Entry 7S6R (X-ray diffraction, 1.89 A resolution); this record covers chains E and F of the 8 polymer chains in the assembly.

Chain E:
Molecule: Methane monooxygenase component A alpha chain
Organism: Methylosinus trichosporium OB3b
Notes: EC 1.-.-.-
Reference sequence: A0A2D2D5X0 (A0A2D2D5X0_METTR); residues 12-526 here = UniProt positions 12-526
Chain sequence (515 residues; each row starts with the number of its first residue):
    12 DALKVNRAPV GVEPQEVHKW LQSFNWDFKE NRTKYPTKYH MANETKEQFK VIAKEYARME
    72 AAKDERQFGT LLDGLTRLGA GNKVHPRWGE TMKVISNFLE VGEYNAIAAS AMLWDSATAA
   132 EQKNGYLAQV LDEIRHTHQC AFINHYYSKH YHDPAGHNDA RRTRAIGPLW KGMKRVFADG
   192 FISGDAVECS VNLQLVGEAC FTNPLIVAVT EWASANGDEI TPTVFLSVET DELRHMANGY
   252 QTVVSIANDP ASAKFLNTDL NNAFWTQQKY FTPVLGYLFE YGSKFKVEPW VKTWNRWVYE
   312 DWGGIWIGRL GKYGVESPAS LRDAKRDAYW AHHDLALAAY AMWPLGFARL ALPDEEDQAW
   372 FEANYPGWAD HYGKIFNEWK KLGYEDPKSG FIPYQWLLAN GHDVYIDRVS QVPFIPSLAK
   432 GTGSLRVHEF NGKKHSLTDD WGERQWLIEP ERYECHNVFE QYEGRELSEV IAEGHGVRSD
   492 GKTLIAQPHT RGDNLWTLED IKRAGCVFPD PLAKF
Ion coordination: Fe ion site 1: Glu114, Glu144, His147 (together with benzoic acid); Fe ion site 2: Glu144, Glu209, Glu243, His246 (together with benzoic acid)
Residues lining bound ligands: benzoic acid (BEZ): Leu110, Glu114, Ala117, Glu144, His147, Phe188, Phe192, Leu204, Gly208, Glu209, Thr213, Leu216, Glu243, His246

Chain F:
Molecule: Methane monooxygenase beta chain
Organism: Methylosinus trichosporium OB3b
Reference sequence: A0A2D2D5X7 (A0A2D2D5X7_METTR); residue numbers follow UniProt; this construct covers 4-395
Chain sequence (392 residues; each row starts with the number of its first residue):
     4 PQSSQVTKRG LTDPERAAII AAAVPDHALD TQRKYHYFIQ PRWKRLSEYE QLSCYAQPNP
    64 DWIAGGLDWG DWTQKFHGGR PSWGNESTEL RTTDWYRHRD PARRWHHPYV KDKSEEARYT
   124 QRFLAAYSSE GSIRTIDPYW RDEILNKYFG ALLYSEYGLF NAHSSVGRDC LSDTIRQTAV
   184 FAALDKVDNA QMIQMERLFI AKLVPGFDAS TDVPKKIWTT DPIYSGARAT VQEIWQGVQD
   244 WNEILWAGHA VYDATFGQFA RREFFQRLAT VYGDTLTPFF TAQSQTYFQT TRGAIDDLFV
   304 YCLANDSEFG AHNRTFLNAW TEHYLASSVA ALKDFVGLYA KVEKVAGATD RAGVSEALQR
   364 VFGDWKIDYA DKIGFRVDVD QKVDAVLAGY KN

Interface between chain E and chain F:
Residue-residue contacts - 265 pairs, chain E then chain F:
  Asp12(E) with Arg137(F)
  Ala13(E) with Arg137(F)
  Leu14(E) with Arg137(F), hydrogen bond (backbone-side chain)
  Val16(E) with Gly134(F); Ile136(F), hydrophobic; Arg137(F); Leu206(F)
  Asn17(E) with Ser131(F)
  Arg18(E) with Ser131(F); Ser132(F); Gly134(F)
  Ala19(E) with Ser131(F), hydrogen bond (backbone-side chain)
  Pro20(E) with Ala128(F); Ser131(F); Ser132(F)
  Val21(E) with Leu127(F); Ala128(F), hydrogen bond (backbone-backbone); Ser131(F), hydrogen bond (backbone-side chain); Phe202(F); Lys205(F)
  Gly22(E) with Gln124(F); Lys205(F), hydrogen bond (backbone-side chain)
  Val23(E) with Gln124(F), hydrogen bond (backbone-side chain); Met198(F); Phe202(F), hydrophobic
  Glu27(E) with Leu201(F); Lys205(F), salt bridge
  Val28(E) with Gln194(F); Met198(F), hydrophobic; Leu201(F), hydrophobic
  Trp31(E) with Gln197(F); Leu201(F); Ser213(F); Thr214(F)
  Leu32(E) with Gln194(F)
  Ser34(E) with Tyr157(F), hydrogen bond (backbone-side chain); Thr214(F), hydrogen bond; Lys218(F), hydrogen bond (backbone-side chain)
  Phe35(E) with Leu156(F), hydrophobic; Tyr157(F); Tyr160(F); Gln197(F)
  Asn36(E) with Tyr160(F); Lys218(F), hydrogen bond (backbone-side chain); Trp238(F)
  Trp37(E) with Tyr157(F); Gly161(F); Trp221(F); Thr222(F); Arg231(F); Gln235(F), hydrogen bond; Trp238(F), hydrophobic
  Phe39(E) with Gln235(F); Trp238(F), hydrophobic; Gln239(F)
  Glu41(E) with Gln239(F)
  Asn42(E) with Trp238(F); Gln239(F), hydrogen bond
  Arg43(E) with Gln239(F), hydrogen bond (backbone-side chain)
  Lys45(E) with Ser168(F), hydrogen bond; Trp238(F), hydrogen bond (side chain-backbone); Gln239(F); Val241(F), hydrogen bond (side chain-backbone); Gln242(F); Ile247(F)
  Tyr46(E) with Ser168(F), hydrogen bond (side chain-backbone); Arg171(F); Asp172(F), hydrogen bond; Gln242(F)
  Ile63(E) with Gln194(F)
  Ala64(E) with Lys116(F); Leu187(F), hydrophobic; Asp191(F); Gln194(F), hydrogen bond (backbone-side chain)
  Lys65(E) with Lys116(F); Glu119(F); Ala120(F); Asp191(F), salt bridge; Met195(F), hydrogen bond; Gln286(F), hydrogen bond; Tyr290(F), hydrogen bond
  Tyr67(E) with His109(F), hydrogen bond; Val113(F), hydrophobic
  Ala68(E) with Val113(F); Lys116(F); Ser117(F)
  Arg69(E) with Ser117(F); Arg121(F)
  Ala72(E) with Val113(F); Ser117(F)
  Asp75(E) with His110(F), salt bridge; Val113(F)
  Glu76(E) with Lys114(F), salt bridge
  Phe79(E) with Trp108(F), hydrophobic; His110(F)
  Asn93(E) with Val27(F)
  Lys94(E) with Leu14(F); Ile23(F)
  Val95(E) with Ile23(F); Val27(F)
  His96(E) with Ile23(F); Ala26(F)
  Pro97(E) with Ala26(F); Val27(F), hydrophobic
  Glu111(E) with Tyr38(F), hydrogen bond; Ala59(F)
  Val112(E) with Pro61(F), hydrophobic
  Tyr115(E) with Ala59(F), hydrophobic; Gln60(F), hydrogen bond; Trp86(F), hydrophobic; Ser175(F); Asp176(F), hydrogen bond (side chain-backbone); Arg179(F), hydrogen bond
  Asn116(E) with Trp86(F)
  Ile118(E) with Arg179(F)
  Ala119(E) with Gly170(F); Arg171(F)
  Ala122(E) with Ser167(F); Gly170(F); Arg171(F)
  Met123(E) with Phe79(F), hydrophobic; Arg171(F), hydrogen bond
  Trp125(E) with Phe163(F), hydrophobic; Asn164(F), hydrogen bond; His166(F); Ser167(F); Ala186(F), hydrophobic
  Asp126(E) with Ser167(F), hydrogen bond; Ser168(F)
  Ala131(E) with Tyr160(F)
  Lys134(E) with Phe163(F); Asn164(F)
  Asn135(E) with Gln194(F), hydrogen bond
  Leu138(E) with Phe163(F), hydrophobic; Leu187(F), hydrophobic; Val190(F), hydrophobic
  Val141(E) with Val183(F), hydrophobic
  Leu142(E) with His109(F), hydrogen bond (backbone-side chain); Val183(F), hydrophobic; Phe184(F), hydrophobic; Leu187(F), hydrophobic
  Ile145(E) with Val183(F), hydrophobic
  Arg146(E) with His109(F)
  Thr148(E) with Ala59(F)
  His149(E) with Leu55(F); Ser56(F); Trp108(F); His109(F), hydrogen bond (side chain-backbone); Gln180(F), hydrogen bond
  Ala152(E) with Tyr38(F); Leu55(F)
  Phe153(E) with Leu55(F)
  Asn155(E) with Tyr38(F)
  His156(E) with Tyr38(F); Glu51(F), salt bridge; Gln54(F)
  Ser159(E) with Arg36(F), hydrogen bond (backbone-side chain); Tyr38(F)
  Lys160(E) with Arg36(F), hydrogen bond (backbone-side chain)
  His161(E) with Arg36(F)
  Tyr162(E) with Arg36(F), hydrogen bond (backbone-side chain)
  His163(E) with Val27(F); Pro28(F); Ala31(F); Leu32(F), hydrogen bond (backbone-backbone)
  Asp164(E) with Leu32(F)
  Pro165(E) with Asp33(F); Gln35(F); Arg36(F)
  Ala166(E) with Asp33(F)
  His168(E) with Tyr38(F)
  Asn169(E) with Gln35(F), hydrogen bond (side chain-backbone); Lys37(F); Tyr38(F); His39(F), hydrogen bond (backbone-backbone); Tyr40(F)
  Asp170(E) with His39(F); Tyr40(F), hydrogen bond; Phe41(F)
  Ala171(E) with His39(F), hydrogen bond (backbone-side chain)
  Arg172(E) with Tyr38(F), hydrogen bond; His39(F), hydrogen bond (backbone-side chain); Gln54(F), hydrogen bond (side chain-backbone); Leu55(F), hydrogen bond (side chain-backbone); Ser56(F); Cys57(F), hydrogen bond (side chain-backbone); Tyr58(F); Ala59(F)
  Arg173(E) with Tyr40(F), hydrogen bond; Phe41(F)
  Arg175(E) with Tyr58(F); Ala59(F); Pro61(F)
  Ala176(E) with Asp71(F); Trp72(F), hydrogen bond (backbone-side chain)
  Trp181(E) with Pro61(F), hydrophobic; Asp71(F), hydrogen bond
  Lys182(E) with Trp72(F), hydrogen bond (side chain-backbone); Thr76(F)
  Lys185(E) with Asp71(F), salt bridge; Thr76(F), hydrogen bond (backbone-side chain)
  Arg186(E) with Thr76(F), hydrogen bond (backbone-side chain); Gln77(F), hydrogen bond
  Asp190(E) with Trp75(F); Thr76(F), hydrogen bond; Gln77(F); Ser85(F), hydrogen bond
  Gly191(E) with Gln77(F)
  Ile193(E) with Phe79(F); Ser85(F); Trp86(F), hydrophobic; Arg171(F), hydrogen bond (backbone-side chain)
  Ser194(E) with Gln77(F), hydrogen bond (side chain-backbone); Lys78(F); Phe79(F); Ser85(F), hydrogen bond
  Gly195(E) with Phe79(F)
  Glu222(E) with Thr10(F), hydrogen bond
  Ser225(E) with Arg12(F); Gly13(F), hydrogen bond (backbone-backbone)
  Ala226(E) with Thr10(F); Lys11(F); Gly13(F); Arg19(F)
  Asn227(E) with Ile23(F)
  Gly228(E) with Gly13(F); Leu14(F); Ile23(F)
  Glu230(E) with Arg12(F), salt bridge; Leu14(F)
  Phe296(E) with Arg19(F); Ile22(F), hydrophobic
  Arg360(E) with Leu32(F)
  Gln422(E) with Thr76(F)
  Glu460(E) with His80(F)
  Glu462(E) with Lys78(F); His80(F); Gly81(F), hydrogen bond (side chain-backbone); Gly82(F)
  Arg463(E) with Thr76(F); Gln77(F); Lys78(F), hydrogen bond (side chain-backbone); Phe79(F); His80(F), hydrogen bond
  Tyr464(E) with Thr76(F); Gln77(F), hydrogen bond
  Glu465(E) with Asp74(F); Lys78(F), salt bridge
  Cys466(E) with Asp74(F); Trp75(F); Thr76(F)
  His467(E) with Gly73(F); Asp74(F), hydrogen bond (side chain-backbone)
  Asn468(E) with Trp72(F)
  Val469(E) with Trp72(F), hydrophobic
  Gln472(E) with Trp72(F)
  Tyr473(E) with Trp72(F), hydrogen bond
  Arg489(E) with Leu32(F), hydrogen bond (side chain-backbone); Asp33(F)
  Ser490(E) with Asp33(F), hydrogen bond; Thr34(F); Gln35(F)
  Gly503(E) with Pro28(F); His30(F), hydrogen bond (backbone-side chain); Leu32(F)
Other interface residues (no listed pair), chain E (122 interface residues in all): Lys15, Pro47, Glu71, Leu89, Ala91, Tyr158, Val298, Val420, Thr501, Arg502
Other interface residues (no listed pair), chain F (117 interface residues in all): Gln8, Leu70, Arg83, Pro84, Tyr112, Glu133, Ala165, Ala193, Val234

Overview:
The interface between chain E and chain F involves 122 residues on one side and 117 on the other; the contacts
include 70 hydrogen bonds and 8 salt bridges. Among the polar pairs are Glu27(E)-Lys205(F), Lys65(E)-Asp191(F)
and Asp75(E)-His110(F). Chain E binds benzoic acid.
Here chain E is Methane monooxygenase component A alpha chain and chain F is Methane monooxygenase beta chain,
both from Methylosinus trichosporium OB3b. Entry 7S6R (Complex structure of Methane monooxygenase hydroxylase
and regulatory subunit with H5A mutation) was determined by X-ray diffraction, deposited together with 7S6Q,
7S6S, 7S6T and 7S7H.
